1OXU - chain A; structure by X-ray diffraction, 2.10 A resolution.

[Chain A]
Molecule: ABC transporter, ATP binding protein
Organism: Sulfolobus solfataricus
Chain sequence (353 residues; each row starts with the number of its first residue):
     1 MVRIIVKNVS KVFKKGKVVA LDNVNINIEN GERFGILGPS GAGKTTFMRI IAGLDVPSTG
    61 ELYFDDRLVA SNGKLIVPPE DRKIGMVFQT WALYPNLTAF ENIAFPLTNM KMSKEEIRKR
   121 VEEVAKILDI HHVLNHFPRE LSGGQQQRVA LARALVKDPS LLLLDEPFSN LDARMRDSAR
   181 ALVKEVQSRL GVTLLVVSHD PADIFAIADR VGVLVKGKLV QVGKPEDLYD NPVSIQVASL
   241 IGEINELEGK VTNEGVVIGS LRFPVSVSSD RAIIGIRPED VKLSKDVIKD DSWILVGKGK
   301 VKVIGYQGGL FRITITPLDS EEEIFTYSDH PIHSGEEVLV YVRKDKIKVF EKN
Ion coordination: Mg2+: T45 (together with ADP)
Small-molecule neighbours: ADP (adenosine-5'-diphosphate): F13, K14, V18, A20, P39, S40, G41, A42, G43, K44, T45, T46

[Overview]
Bound to chain A: ADP.
Chain A is ABC transporter, ATP binding protein (Sulfolobus solfataricus); the structure, Crystal structure of
GlcV, the ABC-ATPase of the glucose ABC transporter from Sulfolobus solfataricus, was determined by X-ray
diffraction together with 1OXS, 1OXT and 1OXV from the same study.
